4PC2 - chains A and C; structure by X-ray diffraction, 2.20 A resolution.

[Chain A]
Molecule: Elongation factor Tu
Source organism: Escherichia coli
Reference sequence: B1X6I9 (B1X6I9_ECODH); residues 0-393 here correspond to UniProt positions 1-394 (UniProt number = residue number + 1)
Chain sequence (394 residues; row label = number of the first residue in the row; numbering starts at 0):
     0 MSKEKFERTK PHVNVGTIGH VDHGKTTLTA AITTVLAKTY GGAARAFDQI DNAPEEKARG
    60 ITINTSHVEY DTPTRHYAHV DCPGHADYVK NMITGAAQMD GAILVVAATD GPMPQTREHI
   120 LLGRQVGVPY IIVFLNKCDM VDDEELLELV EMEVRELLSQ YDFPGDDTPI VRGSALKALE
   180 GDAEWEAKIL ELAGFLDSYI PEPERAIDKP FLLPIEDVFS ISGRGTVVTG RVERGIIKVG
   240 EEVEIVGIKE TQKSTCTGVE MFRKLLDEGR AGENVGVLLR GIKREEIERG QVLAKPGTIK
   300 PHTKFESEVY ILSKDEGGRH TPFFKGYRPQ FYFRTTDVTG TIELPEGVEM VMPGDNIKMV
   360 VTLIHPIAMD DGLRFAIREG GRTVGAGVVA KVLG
Unresolved in the structure: 0-7, 42-64
Residues lining bound ligands: GDP (guanosine-5'-diphosphate): His19, Val20, Asp21, His22, Gly23, Lys24, Thr25, Thr26, Asn135, Lys136, Asp138, Met139, Ser173, Ala174, Leu175

[Chain C]
Molecule: Elongation factor Ts
Source organism: Escherichia coli
Reference sequence: C3TPM7 (C3TPM7_ECOLX); residues 1-282 here correspond to UniProt positions 2-283 (UniProt number = residue number + 1)
Chain sequence (282 residues; each row starts with the number of its first residue):
     1 AEITASLVKE LRERTGAGMM DCKKALTEAN GDIELAIENM RKSGAIKAAK KAGNVAADGV
    61 IKTKIDGNYG IILEVNCQTD FVAKDAGFQA FADKVLDAAV AGKITDVEVL KAQFEEERVA
   121 LVAKIGENIN IRRVAALEGD VLGSYQHGAR IGVLVAAKGA DEELVKHIAM HVAASKPEFI
   181 KPEDVSAEVV EKEYQVQLDI AMQSGKPKEI AEKMVEGRMK KFTGEVSLTG QPFVMEPSKT
   241 VGQLLKEHNA EVTGFIRFEV GEGIEKVETD FAAEVAAMSK QS
Unresolved in the structure: 281-282

[Interface between chain A and chain C]
Pairs across the interface (71):
  His19(A) - Ile125(C)
  His19(A) - Gly126(C)  hydrogen bond (side chain-backbone)
  Val20(A) - Thr79(C)
  Asp21(A) - Lys51(C)  salt bridge
  Thr25(A) - Phe271(C)
  Thr25(A) - Val275(C)
  Thr25(A) - Met278(C)
  Thr26(A) - Met278(C)
  Thr28(A) - Phe271(C)
  Ala29(A) - Val275(C)  hydrophobic
  Ala29(A) - Met278(C)  hydrophobic
  Thr32(A) - Ser279(C)
  Thr33(A) - Ser279(C)
  Ser65(A) - Asp270(C)  hydrogen bond
  Ser65(A) - Phe271(C)
  Ser65(A) - Ala272(C)  hydrogen bond (side chain-backbone)
  His66(A) - Ala272(C)
  Val67(A) - Ala272(C)  hydrophobic
  Val67(A) - Val275(C)  hydrophobic
  His78(A) - Phe271(C)
  Asp80(A) - Phe271(C)
  Cys81(A) - Phe81(C)
  Pro82(A) - Phe81(C)
  Gly83(A) - Asp80(C)
  Gly83(A) - Phe81(C)
  His84(A) - Asp80(C)  hydrogen bond (backbone-side chain)
  His84(A) - Phe81(C)
  His84(A) - Lys84(C)
  Ala85(A) - Asp80(C)  hydrogen bond (backbone-side chain)
  Thr108(A) - Met19(C)
  Thr108(A) - Met20(C)  hydrogen bond (backbone-backbone)
  Asp109(A) - Arg12(C)  hydrogen bond (backbone-side chain)
  Asp109(A) - Gly18(C)
  Asp109(A) - Met19(C)  hydrogen bond (backbone-backbone)
  Gly110(A) - Arg12(C)
  Pro111(A) - Arg12(C)  hydrogen bond (backbone-side chain)
  Met112(A) - Lys124(C)
  Met112(A) - Ile125(C)
  Pro113(A) - Asp85(C)
  Pro113(A) - Lys124(C)
  Gln114(A) - Val82(C)
  Gln114(A) - Asp85(C)
  Gln114(A) - Ile125(C)  hydrogen bond (side chain-backbone)
  Glu117(A) - Phe81(C)
  Glu117(A) - Lys84(C)
  Glu117(A) - Asp85(C)
  His118(A) - Phe81(C)
  Leu121(A) - Phe81(C)  hydrophobic
  Met139(A) - Met20(C)
  Asp142(A) - Lys23(C)  salt bridge
  Glu144(A) - Ala5(C)
  Leu145(A) - Met20(C)  hydrophobic
  Leu145(A) - Lys23(C)
  Leu148(A) - Ala5(C)
  Leu148(A) - Lys9(C)
  Leu148(A) - Met19(C)  hydrophobic
  Val149(A) - Met19(C)  hydrophobic
  Glu152(A) - Arg12(C)  salt bridge
  Glu152(A) - Met19(C)
  Leu178(A) - Met278(C)  hydrophobic
  Pro321(A) - Ala174(C)  hydrophobic
  Phe323(A) - Val234(C)
  Phe323(A) - Met235(C)  hydrophobic
  Glu348(A) - Lys166(C)  salt bridge
  Glu348(A) - Met170(C)
  Met349(A) - Tyr145(C)
  Met349(A) - His147(C)
  Met349(A) - Met170(C)
  Met351(A) - His147(C)
  Met351(A) - Ala174(C)  hydrophobic
  Asp354(A) - His147(C)  salt bridge
Also at the interface, not in a pair above, chain A (48 interface residues in all): Thr16, Ile17, Lys24, Val79, Val140
Also at the interface, not in a pair above, chain C (37 interface residues in all): Val8, Glu13, Ala86, Glu127, Ile151, Ala173, Glu274

[In short]
48 residues of chain A and 37 residues of chain C are in contact, with 10 hydrogen bonds and 5 salt bridges.
Among the polar pairs are Asp21(A)-Lys51(C), Asp142(A)-Lys23(C) and Glu152(A)-Arg12(C). Ligands of chain A:
GDP.
Chain A is Elongation factor Tu and chain C is Elongation factor Ts, both from Escherichia coli; the
structure, Elongation factor Tu:Ts complex with a bound GDP, was determined by X-ray diffraction, deposited
together with 4PC1, 4PC3, 4PC6 and 4PC7.
